9C1A - chain A; structure by X-ray diffraction, 1.96 A resolution.

== Chain A ==
Molecule: Ras-related protein M-Ras
Organism: Homo sapiens
Notes: EC 3.6.5.2
UniProt: O14807 (RASM_HUMAN); numbering as in UniProt (aligned over 1-178)
Amino-acid sequence (193 residues; numbered -14 to 178; the number before each row is that of its first residue; numbers below 1 keep their minus sign (Met-14 is residue -14)):
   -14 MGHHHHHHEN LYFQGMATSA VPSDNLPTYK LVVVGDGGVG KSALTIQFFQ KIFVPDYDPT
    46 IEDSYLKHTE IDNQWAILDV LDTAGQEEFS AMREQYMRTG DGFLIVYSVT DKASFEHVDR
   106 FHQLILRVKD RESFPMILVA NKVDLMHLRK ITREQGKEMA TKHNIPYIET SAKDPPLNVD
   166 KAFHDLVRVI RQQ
Unresolved in the structure: -14 to 11
Construct notes: initiating methionine (-14); expression tag (-13 to 0)
Curated features (UniProtKB/Swiss-Prot):
  - motif: Tyr42 to Tyr50 (Effector region)
  - binding site (GTP): Asp21, Gly22, Gly23, Val24, Gly25, Lys26, Ser27, Ala28, Phe38, Val39, Pro40, Tyr42, Pro44, Thr45, Gly70, Asn126, Lys127, Asp129, Ser156, Ala157 and 1 more in UniProt
  - binding site (Mg(2+)): Ser27, Thr45, Asp67
  - natural variant: Gly23 (G23V: In NS11), Thr68 (T68I: In NS11), Gln71 (Q71R: In NS11)
  - mutagenesis: Gly22 (G22V: Promotes GTP binding), Asp41 (D41A: Impairs SMP complex formation), His53 (H53A: Impairs SMP complex formation), Gln71 (Q71L: Promotes SMP complex formation. Promotes GTP binding), Phe74 (F74A/Y: Impairs SMP complex formation), Met131 to Leu133 (Impairs SMP complex formation when mutated to corresponding residues in HRAS; Impairs SMP complex formation when mutated to corresponding residues in KRAS), His132 (H132A: Impairs SMP complex formation)
Ion coordination: Mg2+ site 1: Ser27 (together with GDP); Mg2+ site 2 near Lys36 (its only coordinating residue here)
Ligand contacts: GDP (guanosine-5'-diphosphate): Asp21, Gly22, Gly23, Val24, Gly25, Lys26, Ser27, Ala28, Phe38, Val39, Pro40, Asp41, Tyr42, Asp67, Asn126, Lys127, Asp129, Leu130, Ser156, Ala157, Lys158

== In short ==
Ligands of chain A: GDP. From UniProt: 21 GTP-binding residues, 3 Mg2+-binding residues and 8 mutagenesis
sites.
Chain A is Ras-related protein M-Ras (Homo sapiens); the structure, Crystal structure of GDP-bound human M-RAS
protein in crystal form I, was determined by X-ray diffraction, deposited together with 9C1B.
